PDB entry 4EIC | X-ray diffraction, 0.84 A resolution | chain A

[Chain A]
Molecule: Cytochrome c6
Source organism: Synechococcus sp
Reference sequence: O30881 (CYC6_SYNP2); residues 1-93 here correspond to UniProt positions 25-117 (UniProt number = residue number + 24)
Amino-acid sequence (93 residues; row label = number of the first residue in the row):
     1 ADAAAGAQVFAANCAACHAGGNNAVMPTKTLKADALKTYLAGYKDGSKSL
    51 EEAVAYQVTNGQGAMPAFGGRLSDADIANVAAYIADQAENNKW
Glycans and other covalent adducts: heme c (HEC) linked to Cys14, Cys17
Ion coordination: heme c Fe: His18, Met65
Ligand contacts: heme c (HEC): Asn13, His18, Asn23, Val25, Met26, Lys29, Thr30, Leu31, Ala35, Leu36, Tyr39, Leu40, Val54, Gln57, Val58, Gln62, Ala64, Met65, Pro66, Phe68, Leu72, Val80, Ile84
Swiss-Prot annotation at these positions:
  - binding site (heme c): Cys14, Cys17, His18, Met65

[In short]
Heme c is covalently linked to Cys14. His18 and Met65 coordinate a heme c Fe ion. UniProt lists 4 heme
c-binding residues.
Chain A is Cytochrome c6 (Synechococcus sp); the structure, Crystal structure of reduced cytochrome c6 from
Synechococcus sp. PCC 7002 at ultra-high resolution, was determined by X-ray diffraction (same publication as
4EID, 4EIE and 4EIF).
